Entry 3CZ3 (X-ray diffraction, 3.23 A resolution); this record covers chains A and C of the 8 polymer chains in the assembly.

# Chain A (and C)
Molecule: Protein 2b
Source organism: Tomato aspermy virus
Notes: fragment: Tav2b N69; chain C of this document is another copy of the same molecule, construct and numbering; everything in this record applies to it too
Reference sequence: Q8UYT3 (ORF2B_TAV); numbering as in UniProt (aligned over 1-69)
Amino-acid sequence (70 residues; each row starts with the number of its first residue; numbering starts at 0):
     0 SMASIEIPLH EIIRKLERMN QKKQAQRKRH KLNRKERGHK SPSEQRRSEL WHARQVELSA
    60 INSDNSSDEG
Disordered / not traced: 0-2, 59-69 (chain C: 0-4, 59-69)
Construct notes: expression tag (0)
Swiss-Prot annotation at these positions:
  - region: Leu8 to Met18 (Homotetramerization)
  - motif: Arg26 to Lys30 (Nuclear localization signal)

# Interface between chain A and chain C
Contacting residue pairs (8; chain A residue first):
  Ile12(A) - Leu15(C)
  Ile12(A) - Glu16(C)
  Leu15(A) - Leu8(C)
  Leu15(A) - Ile11(C)  hydrophobic
  Leu15(A) - Ile12(C)  hydrophobic
  Leu15(A) - Leu15(C)  hydrophobic
  Glu16(A) - Ile12(C)
  Asn19(A) - Leu8(C)
Interface residues without a listed pair, chain A (7 interface residues in all): Leu8, Ile11, Met18
Interface residues without a listed pair, chain C (7 interface residues in all): His9, Asn19

# Summary
Chain A and chain C each contribute 7 residues to their interface.
Both chains are Protein 2b (Tomato aspermy virus). Entry 3CZ3 (Crystal structure of Tomato Aspermy Virus 2b in
complex with siRNA) was determined by X-ray diffraction.
